PDB entry 9ECZ | electron microscopy, 3.89 A resolution | chains H and L of the 3 polymer chains in the assembly

== Chain H ==
Protein: WRAIR-2008 antibody Fab heavy chain
Source organism: Homo sapiens
Notes: antibody fragment or engineered binder
Chain sequence (233 residues; numbered 1 to 233; the number before each row is that of its first residue):
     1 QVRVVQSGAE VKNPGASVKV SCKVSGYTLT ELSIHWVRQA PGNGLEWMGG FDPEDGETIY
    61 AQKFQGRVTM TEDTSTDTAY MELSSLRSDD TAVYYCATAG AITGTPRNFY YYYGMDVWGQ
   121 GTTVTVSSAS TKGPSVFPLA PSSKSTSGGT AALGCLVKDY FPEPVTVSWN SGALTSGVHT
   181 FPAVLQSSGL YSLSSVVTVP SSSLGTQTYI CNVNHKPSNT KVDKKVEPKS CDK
Disordered / not traced: 128-233
Cystine bridges: C22-C96

== Chain L ==
Protein: WRAIR-2008 antibody Fab light chain
Source organism: Homo sapiens
Notes: antibody fragment or engineered binder
Chain sequence (219 residues; each row starts with the number of its first residue):
     1 DIVMTQTPLS SPVTLGQPAS ISCRSSQSLV HSDGNTYLSW LQQRPGQPPR LLIYKISNRF
    61 SGVPDRFSGS GAGTDFTLKI SRVEAEDVGV YYCMQVTQFP YTFGQGTKLE IKRTVAAPSV
   121 FIFPPSDEQL KSGTASVVCL LNNFYPREAK VQWKVDNALQ SGNSQESVTE QDSKDSTYSL
   181 SSTLTLSKAD YEKHKVYACE VTHQGLSSPV TKSFNRGEC
Disordered / not traced: 114-219
Cystine bridges: C23-C93

== Chain H / chain L interface ==
Contacting residue pairs - 22 pairs, chain H then chain L:
  V37(H) with F103(L), hydrophobic
  Q39(H) with Q43(L); Y92(L)
  L45(H) with F103(L), hydrophobic
  E46(H) with F103(L)
  W47(H) with F99(L); P100(L); Y101(L); F103(L)
  D52(H) with F99(L)
  I59(H) with F99(L), hydrophobic
  Y111(H) with Y37(L), hydrophobic; Y54(L); K55(L)
  Y112(H) with H31(L); V96(L)
  Y113(H) with Y54(L)
  G114(H) with Y101(L)
  M115(H) with L51(L)
  D116(H) with L51(L)
  W118(H) with P49(L)
  G119(H) with P48(L)
Other interface residues (no listed pair), chain H (17 interface residues in all): F51, Y95
Other interface residues (no listed pair), chain L (17 interface residues in all): L41, F60, M94

== In short ==
The chain H/chain L interface involves 17 residues from each chain.
Chain H is WRAIR-2008 antibody Fab heavy chain and chain L is WRAIR-2008 antibody Fab light chain, both from
Homo sapiens; the structure, Cryo-EM structure of SARS-CoV-2 spike protein in complex with human neutralizing
antibody WRAIR-2008 (focused refinement of ..., was determined by electron microscopy (same publication as
9ECX and 9MI3).
